Entry 6WJB (X-ray diffraction, 2.10 A resolution); this record covers chains A and B.

# Chain A (and B)
Protein: NAD-dependent epimerase/dehydratase family protein
Source organism: Pseudomonas fluorescens (strain ATCC BAA-477 / NRRL B-23932 / Pf-5)
Notes: chain B of this document is another copy of the same molecule, construct and numbering; everything in this record applies to it too
Reference sequence: Q4KCF6 (Q4KCF6_PSEF5); residue numbers follow UniProt; this construct covers 1-310
Sequence (310 residues; each row starts with the number of its first residue):
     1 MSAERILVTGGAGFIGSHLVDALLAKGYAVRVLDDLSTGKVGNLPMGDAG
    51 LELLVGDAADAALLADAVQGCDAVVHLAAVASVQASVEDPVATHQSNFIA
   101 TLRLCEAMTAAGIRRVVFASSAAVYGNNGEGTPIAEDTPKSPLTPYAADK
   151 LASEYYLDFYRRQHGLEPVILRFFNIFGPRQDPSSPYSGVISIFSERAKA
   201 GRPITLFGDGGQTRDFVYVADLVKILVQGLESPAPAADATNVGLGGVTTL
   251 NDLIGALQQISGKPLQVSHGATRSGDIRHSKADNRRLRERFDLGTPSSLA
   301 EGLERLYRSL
Disordered / not traced: 1-3 (chain B: 1-2)
Construct notes: engineered mutation S232 (Cys in Q4KCF6)
Small-molecule neighbours:
  - NAD (nicotinamide-adenine-dinucleotide): G10, A12, G13, F14, I15, G16, L33, D34, D35, L36, S37, T38, G39, G56, D57, A58, L77, A78, A79, V80, A81, S96, A119, S120, S121, Y146, K150, F173, F174, N175, I176, Q181
  - uridine-diphosphate-N-acetylglucosamine (UD1): N175, S188, G189, V190, I193, F194, T205, L206, F207, Q212, R214, L250, R273, D276
Reported in the primary citation:
  - catalytic residues: S121, Y146 (proposed by the authors, not directly observed)

# Interface between chain A and chain B
Residue-residue contacts - 37 pairs, chain A then chain B:
  V87(A) - F159(B)
  V87(A) - Q163(B)
  P90(A) - L102(B)  hydrophobic
  P90(A) - F159(B)  hydrophobic
  P90(A) - Y160(B)
  V91(A) - R103(B)
  V91(A) - E106(B)
  H94(A) - H94(B)  hydrogen bond
  H94(A) - F98(B)
  H94(A) - I99(B)
  H94(A) - Y156(B)
  F98(A) - H94(B)
  I99(A) - H94(B)
  L102(A) - P90(B)  hydrophobic
  R103(A) - V91(B)
  E106(A) - V91(B)
  P142(A) - Y155(B)  hydrophobic
  L143(A) - F159(B)
  L143(A) - R162(B)  hydrogen bond (backbone-side chain)
  P145(A) - Y156(B)  hydrogen bond (backbone-side chain)
  P145(A) - F159(B)  hydrophobic
  A148(A) - Y155(B)  hydrophobic
  A148(A) - Y156(B)  hydrophobic
  D149(A) - Y156(B)  hydrogen bond
  L151(A) - Y155(B)  hydrophobic
  Y155(A) - P142(B)  hydrophobic
  Y155(A) - L151(B)  hydrophobic
  Y156(A) - H94(B)
  Y156(A) - P145(B)  hydrogen bond (side chain-backbone)
  Y156(A) - A148(B)  hydrophobic
  Y156(A) - D149(B)  hydrogen bond
  F159(A) - V87(B)  hydrophobic
  F159(A) - L143(B)
  F159(A) - P145(B)  hydrophobic
  Y160(A) - P90(B)
  R162(A) - L143(B)  hydrogen bond (side chain-backbone)
  Q163(A) - V87(B)
Other interface residues (no listed pair), chain A (23 interface residues in all): K140, T144
Other interface residues (no listed pair), chain B (23 interface residues in all): K140, T144

# In short
The chain A/chain B interface involves 23 residues from each chain, with 7 hydrogen bonds. Polar contacts
include H94(A)-H94(B), L143(A)-R162(B) and P145(A)-Y156(B). Ligands of chain A: NAD and
uridine-diphosphate-N-acetylglucosamine. From the paper: catalytic residues S121(A) and Y146(A).
Chain A and chain B are both NAD-dependent epimerase/dehydratase family protein (Pseudomonas fluorescens
(strain ATCC BAA-477 / NRRL B-23932 / Pf-5)); the structure, UDP-GlcNAc C4-epimerase from Pseudomonas
protegens in complex with NAD and UDP-GlcNAc, was determined by X-ray diffraction (same publication as 6WJ9
and 6WJA).
